6CTM - chains P and A of the 4 polymer chains in the assembly; structure by X-ray diffraction, 2.10 A resolution.

Chain P:
Molecule: 10-nt DNA strand
Sequence (10 nucleotides; numbered 1 to 10; the number before each row is that of its first residue):
     1 GCTGATGCGC
Modified residues: DOC (2',3'-dideoxycytidine-5'-monophosphate) at position 10
Metal / ion sites: Na+: DG9 (shared with Thr-101(A), Val-103(A) of chain A)

Chain A:
Name: DNA polymerase beta
Organism: Homo sapiens
Notes: EC 2.7.7.7, 4.2.99.-
UniProt: P06746 (DPOLB_HUMAN); numbering as in UniProt (aligned over 1-335)
Sequence (335 residues; each row starts with the number of its first residue):
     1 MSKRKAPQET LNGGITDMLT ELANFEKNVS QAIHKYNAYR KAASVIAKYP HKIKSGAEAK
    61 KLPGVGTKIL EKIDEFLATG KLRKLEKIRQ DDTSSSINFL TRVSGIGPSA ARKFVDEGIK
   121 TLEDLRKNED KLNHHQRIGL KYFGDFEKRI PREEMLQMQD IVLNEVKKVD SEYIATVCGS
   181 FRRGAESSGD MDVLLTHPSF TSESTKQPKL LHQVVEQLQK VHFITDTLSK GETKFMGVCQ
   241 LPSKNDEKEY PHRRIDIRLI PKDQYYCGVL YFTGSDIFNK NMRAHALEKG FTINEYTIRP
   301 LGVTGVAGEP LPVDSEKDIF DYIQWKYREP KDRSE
Not modelled in the structure: 1-9
Differences from the reference sequence: conflict Leu-70 (Ala in P06746)
Metal / ion sites: Na+ site 1: Thr-101, Val-103 (shared with DG9(P) of chain P); Mg2+: Asp-190, Asp-192 (together with FDJ); Na+ site 2: Asp-190, Asp-192 (together with FDJ)
Residues lining bound ligands: FDJ (5'-O-[(R)-{[(R)-[(R)-chloro(phosphono)methyl](hydroxy)phosphoryl]oxy}(hydroxy)phosphoryl]thymidine): Arg-149, Gly-179, Ser-180, Arg-183, Ser-188, Gly-189, Asp-190, Asp-192, Tyr-271, Phe-272, Thr-273, Gly-274, Ser-275, Asp-276, Asn-279
UniProt features mapped onto this chain:
  - region: Arg-183 to Asp-192 (DNA-binding)
  - active site: Lys-72 (Nucleophile)
  - binding site (K(+)): Lys-60, Leu-62, Val-65, Thr-101, Val-103, Ile-106
  - binding site (Na(+)): Lys-60, Leu-62, Val-65, Thr-101, Val-103, Ile-106
  - binding site (dATP): Arg-149, Ser-180, Arg-183, Gly-189, Asp-190
  - binding site (dCTP): Arg-149, Ser-180, Arg-183, Gly-189, Asp-190
  - binding site (dGTP): Arg-149, Ser-180, Arg-183, Gly-189, Asp-190, Asp-192
  - binding site (dTTP): Arg-149, Ser-180, Arg-183, Gly-189, Asp-190
  - binding site (Mg(2+)): Asp-190, Asp-192, Asp-256
  - modified residue: Lys-72 (N6-acetyllysine), Arg-83 (Omega-N-methylarginine), Arg-152 (Omega-N-methylarginine)
  - cross-link (Glycyl lysine isopeptide (Lys-Gly)): Lys-41 (interchain with G-Cter in ubiquitin), Lys-61 (interchain with G-Cter in ubiquitin), Lys-81 (interchain with G-Cter in ubiquitin)
  - natural variant: Leu-22 (L22P: Found in a gastric cancer sample; uncertain significance), Tyr-39 (Y39C: Found in a gastric cancer sample; uncertain significance), Gly-118 (G118V: Decreased DNA-directed DNA polymerase activity), Arg-137 (R137Q: Decreased function in base-excision repair), Arg-149 (R149I: Decreased DNA-directed DNA polymerase activity), Asp-160 (D160N: Found in a gastric cancer sample; uncertain significance), Cys-239 (C239R: Found in a gastric cancer sample; uncertain significance), Lys-289 (K289M: Found in a colon cancer sample; uncertain significance), Asn-294 (N294D: Found in a gastric cancer sample; uncertain significance), Glu-295 (E295K: Found in a gastric cancer sample; uncertain significance)
  - mutagenesis: Phe-25 (F25W: No effect on 5'-dRP lyase activity. Decreased ssDNA binding), His-34 (H34G: Decreased 5'-dRP lyase activity. Decreased ssDNA binding), Lys-35 (K35A: Decreased 5'-dRP lyase activity. Decreased ssDNA binding. Loss of 5'-dRP lyase activity; when associated with A-68 and A-72. Decreased ssDNA binding; when associated with A-68 and A-72 ...), Tyr-39 (Y39F: No effect on 5'-dRP lyase activity; Y39Q: Abolishes DNA polymerase and 5'-dRP lyase activity), Lys-41 (K41R: Abolishes ubiquitination; when associated with R-61 and R-81), Lys-60 (K60A: Decreased 5'-dRP lyase activity. Decreased ssDNA binding), Lys-61 (K61R: Abolishes ubiquitination; when associated with R-41 and R-81), Lys-68 (K68A: No effect on 5'-dRP lyase activity. Decreased ssDNA binding. Loss of 5'-dRP lyase activity; when associated with A-35 and A-72. Decreased ssDNA binding; when associated with A-35 and A-72 ...), Glu-71 (E71Q: No effect on 5'-dRP lyase activity. No effect on structure shown by circular dichroism. No effect on ssDNA binding), Lys-72 (K72A: Severely reduced 5'-dRP lyase activity. Does not affect ssDNA binding. Loss of 5'-dRP lyase activity; when associated with A-35 and A-68. Decreased ssDNA binding ...), Glu-75 (E75A: Slightly decreased 5'-dRP lyase activity. Decreased ssDNA binding. No effect on structure shown by circular dichroism), Lys-81 (K81R: Abolishes ubiquitination; when associated with R-41 and R-61), 5 further mutagenesis entries in UniProt
From the paper describing this entry:
  - binding site for FDJ: Arg-183
  - conformationally variable residues (side-chain flip): Arg-254

Chain P / chain A interface:
Pairs across the interface (17; chain P residue first):
  DG7(P) / Ser-109(A)  phosphate contact
  DC8(P) / Gly-105(A)  phosphate contact
  DC8(P) / Gly-107(A)  hydrogen bond to the phosphate
  DC8(P) / Pro-108(A)  phosphate contact
  DC8(P) / Ser-109(A)  hydrogen bond to the phosphate
  DC8(P) / Ala-110(A)  hydrogen bond to the phosphate
  DG9(P) / Val-103(A)  phosphate contact
  DG9(P) / Ser-104(A)  phosphate contact
  DG9(P) / Gly-105(A)  hydrogen bond to the phosphate
  DG9(P) / Ile-106(A)  phosphate contact
  DG9(P) / His-135(A)  sugar contact
  DG9(P) / Lys-234(A)  base contact
  DG9(P) / Met-236(A)  phosphate contact
  DOC_10(P) / Met-236(A)  phosphate contact
  DOC_10(P) / Arg-254(A)  salt bridge to the phosphate
  DOC_10(P) / Asp-256(A)  sugar contact
  DOC_10(P) / Tyr-271(A)  hydrogen bond to the base
Also at the interface, not in a pair above, chain A (17 interface residues in all): Asp-190, Asp-192, Phe-272

Overview:
4 residues of chain P and 17 residues of chain A are in contact; the contacts include 5 hydrogen bonds and 1
salt bridge. Polar pairs include DOC_10(P)/Tyr-271(A), DC8(P)/Gly-107(A) and DC8(P)/Ser-109(A). Bound to chain
A: compound FDJ. The paper reports a binding site for FDJ at Arg-183(A); conformational variability at
Arg-254(A).
Here chain P is a 10-nt DNA strand and chain A is DNA polymerase beta (Homo sapiens). Entry 6CTM (Ternary
complex crystal structure of DNA polymerase Beta with a dideoxy terminated primer with CHCL(R-isomer), beta
...) was determined by X-ray diffraction together with 6BEL, 6BEM, 6CR3, 6CR4, 6CR5, 6CR6 and 20 further
entries from the same study.
